Entry 7XFH (electron microscopy, 2.90 A resolution); this record covers chains C and J of the 11 polymer chains in the assembly.

Chain C:
Protein: Histone H2A type 1
Source organism: Xenopus laevis
UniProt: P06897 (H2A1_XENLA); residues 0-129 here correspond to UniProt positions 1-130 (UniProt number = residue number + 1)
Sequence (130 residues; each row starts with the number of its first residue; numbering starts at 0):
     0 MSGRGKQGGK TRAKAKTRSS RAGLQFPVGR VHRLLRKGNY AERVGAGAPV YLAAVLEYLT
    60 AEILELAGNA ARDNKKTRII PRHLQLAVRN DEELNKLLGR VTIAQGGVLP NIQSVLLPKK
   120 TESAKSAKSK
Disordered / not traced: 0-9, 119-129
Differences from the reference sequence: conflict Arg99 (Gly100 in P06897)
Swiss-Prot annotation at these positions:
  - modified residue: Ser1 (N-acetylserine), Lys5 (N6-(2-hydroxyisobutyryl)lysine), Lys9 (N6-(2-hydroxyisobutyryl)lysine), Lys36 (N6-(2-hydroxyisobutyryl)lysine), Lys74 (N6-(2-hydroxyisobutyryl)lysine), Lys75 (N6-(2-hydroxyisobutyryl)lysine), Lys95 (N6-(2-hydroxyisobutyryl)lysine), Gln104 (N5-methylglutamine), Lys118 (N6-(2-hydroxyisobutyryl)lysine)
  - cross-link (Glycyl lysine isopeptide (Lys-Gly)): Lys13 (interchain with G-Cter in ubiquitin), Lys15 (interchain with G-Cter in ubiquitin), Lys119 (interchain with G-Cter in ubiquitin)

Chain J:
Molecule: 152-nt DNA strand
Source organism: Xenopus laevis
Sequence (152 nucleotides; numbered -74 to 77; the number before each row is that of its first residue; numbers below 1 keep their minus sign (DC-74 is residue -74)):
   -74 CCTGGAGAAT CCCGGTGCCG AGGCCGCTCA ATTGGTCGTA GACAGCTCTA GCACCGCTTA
   -14 AACGCACGTA CGCGCTGTCC CCCGCGTTTT AACCGCCAAG GGGACTACTC CCTAGTCTCC
    46 AGGCACGTGT CAGATATATA CATCCTGTGC AT
Disordered / not traced: -74 to -73, 60-77

Interface between chain C and chain J:
Contacting residue pairs - 15 pairs, chain C then chain J:
  Arg11(C) with DT43(J), base contact; DC44(J), hydrogen bond to the sugar; DC45(J), sugar contact
  Arg29(C) with DG48(J), phosphate contact; DC49(J), salt bridge to the phosphate
  Arg42(C) with DT38(J), sugar contact; DA39(J), phosphate contact
  Val43(C) with DT38(J), sugar contact; DA39(J), hydrogen bond to the phosphate
  Gly44(C) with DT38(J), phosphate contact
  Ala45(C) with DT38(J), phosphate contact
  Lys75(C) with DG58(J), phosphate contact
  Thr76(C) with DA57(J), sugar contact; DG58(J), phosphate contact
  Arg77(C) with DG58(J), phosphate contact
Also at the interface, not in a pair above, chain C (13 interface residues in all): Ala14, Thr16, His31, Glu41
Also at the interface, not in a pair above, chain J (11 interface residues in all): DA46, DG47

Summary:
13 residues of chain C and 11 residues of chain J are in contact; the contacts include 2 hydrogen bonds and 1
salt bridge. Polar contacts include Arg11(C)-DC44(J), Val43(C)-DA39(J) and Arg29(C)-DC49(J).
Here chain C is Histone H2A type 1 and chain J is a 152-nt DNA strand, both from Xenopus laevis. Entry 7XFH
(Structure of nucleosome-AAG complex (A-30I, post-catalytic state)) was determined by electron microscopy
together with 7XFC, 7XFI, 7XFJ, 7XFL, 7XFM and 7XFN from the same study.
